3L27 - chains A and B of the 4 polymer chains in the assembly; structure by X-ray diffraction, 1.95 A resolution.

# Chain A (and B)
Molecule: Polymerase cofactor VP35
Source organism: Zaire ebolavirus
Notes: fragment: interferon inhibitory domain; chain B of this document is another copy of the same molecule, construct and numbering; everything in this record applies to it too
UniProt: Q05127 (VP35_EBOZM); residues 215-340 here = UniProt positions 215-340
Sequence (129 residues; numbered 212 to 340; the number before each row is that of its first residue):
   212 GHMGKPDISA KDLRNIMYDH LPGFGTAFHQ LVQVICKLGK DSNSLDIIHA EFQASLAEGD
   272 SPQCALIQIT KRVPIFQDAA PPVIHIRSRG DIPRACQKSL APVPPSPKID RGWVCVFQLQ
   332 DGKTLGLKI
Unresolved in the structure: 212-216
Sequence notes: expression tag (212-214); engineered mutation Ala-312 (Arg in Q05127)
Curated features (UniProtKB/Swiss-Prot):
  - modified residue (Phosphoserine): Ser-310, Ser-317
  - cross-link: Lys-309 (Glycyl lysine isopeptide (Lys-Gly) (interchain with G-Cter in ubiquitin))
  - mutagenesis: Phe-239 (F239A: Complete loss of interaction with host PRKRA and subsequent immune response inhibition), Arg-305 (R305A: No effect on IRF3 promoter inhibition), Lys-309 (K309A: Partial loss of IRF3 promoter inhibition. Complete loss of dsRNA-binding; K309R: Partial loss of the ability to efficiently antagonize the type I IFN response), Ser-317 (S317A: Impaired viral replication; S317D: No effect on viral replication), Lys-319 (K319A: Complete loss of dsRNA binding activity; when associated with A-322), Arg-322 (R322A: Complete loss of dsRNA binding activity; when associated with A-319)

# Chain A / chain B interface
Contacting residue pairs - 23 pairs, chain A then chain B:
  Asp-218(A) / Arg-300(B)  salt bridge
  Ile-227(A) / Lys-309(B)
  Asp-257(A) / Leu-311(B)
  Ile-258(A) / Ala-312(B)  hydrophobic
  Ile-258(A) / Trp-324(B)  hydrophobic
  Ile-258(A) / Lys-339(B)
  His-260(A) / Lys-309(B)  hydrogen bond
  Ala-261(A) / Lys-309(B)
  Ala-261(A) / Ser-310(B)
  Ala-261(A) / Lys-339(B)
  Glu-262(A) / Lys-339(B)  salt bridge
  Gln-264(A) / Lys-309(B)
  Ala-265(A) / Ile-340(B)
  Ala-268(A) / Phe-239(B)  hydrophobic
  Ala-268(A) / Gln-274(B)  hydrogen bond (backbone-side chain)
  Glu-269(A) / Phe-239(B)
  Glu-269(A) / Ser-272(B)  hydrogen bond (backbone-side chain)
  Glu-269(A) / Gln-274(B)
  Glu-269(A) / Cys-275(B)
  Glu-269(A) / Ile-278(B)
  Arg-283(A) / Arg-322(B)  hydrogen bond (side chain-backbone)
  Arg-283(A) / Lys-339(B)
  Arg-283(A) / Ile-340(B)  hydrogen bond (side chain-backbone)
Interface residues without a listed pair, chain B (15 interface residues in all): Gly-323

# In short
The interface between chain A and chain B involves 12 residues on one side and 15 on the other; the contacts
include 5 hydrogen bonds and 2 salt bridges. Among the polar pairs are Asp-218(A)/Arg-300(B),
Glu-262(A)/Lys-339(B) and His-260(A)/Lys-309(B).
Chain A and chain B are both Polymerase cofactor VP35 (Zaire ebolavirus); the structure, Crystal structure of
Zaire Ebola VP35 interferon inhibitory domain R312A mutant, was determined by X-ray diffraction together with
3L25, 3L26 and 3L28 from the same study.
